PDB entry 4BGZ | X-ray diffraction, 2.68 A resolution | chains A and E of the 6 polymer chains in the assembly

== Chain A (and E) ==
Molecule: Hemagglutinin
From: Influenza virus
Notes: fragment: ha1 trypsin released ectodomain, residues 17-338; chain E of this document is another copy of the same molecule, construct and numbering; everything in this record applies to it too
Reference sequence: Q207Z6 (Q207Z6_9INFA); residues 1-322 here correspond to UniProt positions 17-338 (UniProt number = residue number + 16)
Chain sequence (327 residues; each row starts with the number of its first residue; numbering starts at 0):
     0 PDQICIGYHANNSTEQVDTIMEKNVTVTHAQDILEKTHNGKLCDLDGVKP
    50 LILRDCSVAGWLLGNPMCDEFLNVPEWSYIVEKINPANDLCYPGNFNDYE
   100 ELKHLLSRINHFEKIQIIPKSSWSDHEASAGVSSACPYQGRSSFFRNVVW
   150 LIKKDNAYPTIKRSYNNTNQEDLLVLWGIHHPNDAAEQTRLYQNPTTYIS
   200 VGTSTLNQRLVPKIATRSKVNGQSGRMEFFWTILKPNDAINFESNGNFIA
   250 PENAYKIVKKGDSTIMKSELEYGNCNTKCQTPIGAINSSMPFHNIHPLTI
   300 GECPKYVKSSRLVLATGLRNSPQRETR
Not modelled in the structure: 0, 320-326 (chain E: 320-326)
Construct notes: expression tag (0, 323-326)
Disulfide bonds: C42-C274, C55-C67, C90-C135, C278-C302
Covalent attachments: N-acetylglucosamine (NAG) linked to N165

== Interface between chain A and chain E ==
Pairs across the interface - 20 pairs, chain A then chain E:
  H180(A) with N206(E)
  K212(A) with N206(E), hydrogen bond (side chain-backbone); R208(E)
  I213(A) with S199(E), hydrogen bond (backbone-side chain); R208(E), hydrogen bond (backbone-side chain)
  A214(A) with S199(E)
  T215(A) with G201(E); N240(E), hydrogen bond (backbone-side chain)
  R216(A) with G201(E); T202(E); N206(E), hydrogen bond; N240(E)
  S217(A) with T202(E); S203(E); D237(E), hydrogen bond; A238(E), hydrogen bond (side chain-backbone); N240(E)
  V219(A) with S203(E)
  R225(A) with T202(E); S203(E)
Other interface residues (no listed pair), chain E (12 interface residues in all): L205, Q207, E242

== In short ==
9 residues of chain A face 12 of chain E across their interface, with 7 hydrogen bonds. Among the polar pairs
are K212(A)-N206(E), I213(A)-S199(E) and I213(A)-R208(E). N-acetylglucosamine is covalently linked to N165(A).
Both chains are Hemagglutinin (Influenza virus). Entry 4BGZ (Crystal Structure of H5 (tyTy) Influenza Virus
Haemagglutinin) was determined by X-ray diffraction together with 4BGW, 4BGX, 4BGY, 4BH0, 4BH1, 4BH2, 4BH3 and
4BH4 from the same study.
